PDB entry 2WDW | X-ray diffraction, 3.21 A resolution | chains A and B

== Chain A (and B) ==
Molecule: Putative hexose oxidase
Organism: Nonomuraea SP. atcc 39727
Notes: EC 1.1.3.13; chain B of this document is another copy of the same molecule, construct and numbering; everything in this record applies to it too
UniProt: Q7WZ62 (Q7WZ62_9ACTO); numbering as in UniProt (aligned over 1-523)
Chain sequence (523 residues; numbered 1 to 523; the number before each row is that of its first residue):
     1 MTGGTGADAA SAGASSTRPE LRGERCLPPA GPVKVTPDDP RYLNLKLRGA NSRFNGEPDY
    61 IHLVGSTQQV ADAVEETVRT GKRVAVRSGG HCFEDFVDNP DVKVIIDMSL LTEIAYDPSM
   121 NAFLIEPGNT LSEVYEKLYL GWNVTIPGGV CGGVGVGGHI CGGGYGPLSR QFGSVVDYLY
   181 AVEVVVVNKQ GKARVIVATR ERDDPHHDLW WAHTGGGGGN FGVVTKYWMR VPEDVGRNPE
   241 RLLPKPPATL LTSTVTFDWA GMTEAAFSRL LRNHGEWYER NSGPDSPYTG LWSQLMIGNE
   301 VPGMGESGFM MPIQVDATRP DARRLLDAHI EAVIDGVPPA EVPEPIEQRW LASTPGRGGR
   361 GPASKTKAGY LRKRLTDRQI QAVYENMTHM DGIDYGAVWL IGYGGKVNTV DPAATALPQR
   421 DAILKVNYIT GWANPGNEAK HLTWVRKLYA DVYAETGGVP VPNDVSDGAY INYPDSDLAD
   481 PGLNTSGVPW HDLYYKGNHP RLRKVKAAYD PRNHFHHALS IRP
Not modelled in the structure: 1-25
Residues lining bound ligands: FAD (flavin-adenine dinucleotide): A50, V86, R87, S88, G89, G90, H91, C92, F93, F96, V97, M108, P127, G149, V150, C151, V154, G155, G157, G158, H159, G164, Y165, G218, G219, G222, V223, V224, Y470, N472, Y473, H517

== How chain A and chain B interact ==
Contacting residue pairs (43; chain A residue first):
  C26(A) - C26(B)  disulfide
  L27(A) - A115(B)  hydrophobic
  L27(A) - Y116(B)
  L27(A) - D117(B)
  L27(A) - L124(B)  hydrophobic
  A30(A) - W142(B)  hydrophobic
  P40(A) - Y139(B)  hydrogen bond (backbone-side chain)
  P40(A) - N143(B)
  P40(A) - A248(B)  hydrophobic
  R41(A) - Y139(B)
  R41(A) - L140(B)  hydrogen bond (side chain-backbone)
  R41(A) - N143(B)
  L43(A) - R349(B)
  N44(A) - Y139(B)
  N44(A) - R349(B)  hydrogen bond
  N44(A) - W350(B)  hydrogen bond (side chain-backbone)
  N44(A) - L351(B)
  N44(A) - A352(B)
  L45(A) - L140(B)  hydrophobic
  L47(A) - R349(B)
  L63(A) - L140(B)
  L110(A) - K137(B)
  Y116(A) - L27(B)
  D117(A) - L27(B)
  L124(A) - L27(B)  hydrophobic
  Y139(A) - P40(B)  hydrogen bond (side chain-backbone)
  Y139(A) - R41(B)
  Y139(A) - N44(B)
  L140(A) - V33(B)
  L140(A) - R41(B)  hydrogen bond (backbone-side chain)
  L140(A) - L45(B)  hydrophobic
  L140(A) - L63(B)
  G141(A) - V33(B)
  G141(A) - R41(B)
  W142(A) - A30(B)  hydrophobic
  N143(A) - P40(B)
  N143(A) - R41(B)
  A248(A) - P40(B)  hydrophobic
  R349(A) - L43(B)
  R349(A) - N44(B)  hydrogen bond
  W350(A) - N44(B)  hydrogen bond (backbone-side chain)
  L351(A) - N44(B)
  A352(A) - N44(B)
Other interface residues (no listed pair), chain A (32 interface residues in all): P28, V33, S109, A115, P118, E133, K137, E240
Other interface residues (no listed pair), chain B (32 interface residues in all): P28, L47, S109, L110, E113, P118, E133, G141
Inter-chain disulfides: C26(A)-C26(B)

== Overview ==
Chain A and chain B each contribute 32 residues to their interface; the contacts include 1 disulfide bond and
8 hydrogen bonds. Among the polar pairs are P40(A)-Y139(B), R41(A)-L140(B) and N44(A)-R349(B). Ligands of
chain A: flavin-adenine dinucleotide.
Chain A and chain B are both Putative hexose oxidase (Nonomuraea SP. atcc 39727); the structure, The Native
Crystal Structure of the Primary Hexose Oxidase (Dbv29) in Antibiotic A40926 Biosynthesis, was determined by
X-ray diffraction together with 5AWV from the same study.
